7Q9P - chains C and A of the 9 polymer chains in the assembly; structure by electron microscopy, 4.50 A resolution (low resolution: residue-level contacts below are approximate; hydrogen-bond / salt-bridge calls are withheld).

== Chain C (and A) ==
Protein: Spike glycoprotein
Organism: Severe acute respiratory syndrome coronavirus 2
Notes: chain A of this document is another copy of the same molecule, construct and numbering; everything in this record applies to it too
Reference sequence: P0DTC2 (SPIKE_SARS2); aligned to UniProt positions 1-1202 over residues 1-1202 (the alignment contains insertions or deletions, so no single offset holds)
Chain sequence (1285 residues; numbered 1 to 1285; the number before each row is that of its first residue):
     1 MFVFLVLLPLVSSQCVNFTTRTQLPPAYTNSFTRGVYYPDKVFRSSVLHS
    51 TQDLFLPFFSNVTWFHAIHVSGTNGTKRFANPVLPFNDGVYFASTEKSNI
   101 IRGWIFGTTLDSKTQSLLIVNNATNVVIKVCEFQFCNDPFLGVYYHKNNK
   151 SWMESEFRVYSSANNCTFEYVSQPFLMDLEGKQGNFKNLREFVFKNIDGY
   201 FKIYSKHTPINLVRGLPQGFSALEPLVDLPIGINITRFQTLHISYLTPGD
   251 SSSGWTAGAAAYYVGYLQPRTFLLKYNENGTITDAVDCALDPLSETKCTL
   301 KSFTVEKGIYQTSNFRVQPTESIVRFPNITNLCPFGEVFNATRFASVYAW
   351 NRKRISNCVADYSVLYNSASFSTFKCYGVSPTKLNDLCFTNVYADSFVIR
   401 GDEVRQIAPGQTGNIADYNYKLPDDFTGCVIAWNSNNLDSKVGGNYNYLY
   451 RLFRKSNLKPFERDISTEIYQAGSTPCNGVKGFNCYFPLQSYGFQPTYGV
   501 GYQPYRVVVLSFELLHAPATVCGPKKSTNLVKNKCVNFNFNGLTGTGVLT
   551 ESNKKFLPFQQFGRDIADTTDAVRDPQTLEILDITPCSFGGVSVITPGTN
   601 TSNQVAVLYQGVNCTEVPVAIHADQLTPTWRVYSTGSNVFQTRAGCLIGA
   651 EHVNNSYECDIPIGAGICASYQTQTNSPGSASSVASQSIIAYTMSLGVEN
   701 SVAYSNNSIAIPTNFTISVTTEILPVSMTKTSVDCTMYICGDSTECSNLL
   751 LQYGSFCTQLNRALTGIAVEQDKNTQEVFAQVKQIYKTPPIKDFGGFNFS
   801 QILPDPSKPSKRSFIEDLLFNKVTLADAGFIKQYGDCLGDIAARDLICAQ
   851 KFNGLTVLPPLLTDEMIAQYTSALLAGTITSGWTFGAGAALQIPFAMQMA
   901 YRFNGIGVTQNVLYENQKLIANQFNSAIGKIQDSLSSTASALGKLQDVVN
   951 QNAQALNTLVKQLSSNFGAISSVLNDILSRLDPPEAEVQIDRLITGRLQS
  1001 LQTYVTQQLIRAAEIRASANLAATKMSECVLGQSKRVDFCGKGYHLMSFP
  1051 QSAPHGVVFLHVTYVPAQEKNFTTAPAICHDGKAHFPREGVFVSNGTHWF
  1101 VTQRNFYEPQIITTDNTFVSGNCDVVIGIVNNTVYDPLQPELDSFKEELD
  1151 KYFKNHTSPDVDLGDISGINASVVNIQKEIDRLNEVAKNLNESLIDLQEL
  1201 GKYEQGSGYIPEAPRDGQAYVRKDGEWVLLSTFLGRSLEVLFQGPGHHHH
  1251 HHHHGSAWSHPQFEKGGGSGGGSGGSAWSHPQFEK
Not modelled in the structure: 1-12, 67-76, 173-185, 246-260, 618-636, 674-685, 825-851, 1145-1285 (chain A: 1-12, 69-76, 174-185, 246-260, 620-636, 674-685, 825-851, 1145-1285)
Construct notes: variant Phe18 (Leu in P0DTC2), Ala80 (Asp in P0DTC2), Gly215 (Asp in P0DTC2), Ile243 (Arg246 in P0DTC2), Asn414 (Lys417 in P0DTC2), Lys481 (Glu484 in P0DTC2), Tyr498 (Asn501 in P0DTC2), Gly611 (Asp614 in P0DTC2), Val698 (Ala701 in P0DTC2); conflict Gly679 (Arg682 in P0DTC2), Ser680 (Arg683 in P0DTC2), Ser682 (Arg685 in P0DTC2), Pro983 (Lys986 in P0DTC2), Pro984 (Val987 in P0DTC2); expression tag (1203-1285)
Cystine bridges: Cys15-Cys136, Cys131-Cys166, Cys288-Cys298, Cys333-Cys358, Cys376-Cys429, Cys388-Cys522, Cys477-Cys485, Cys535-Cys587, Cys614-Cys646, Cys659-Cys668, Cys735-Cys757, Cys740-Cys746, Cys1029-Cys1040, Cys1079-Cys1123
Covalent attachments: N-acetylglucosamine (NAG) linked to Asn61, Asn279, Asn340, Asn600, Asn613, Asn654, Asn706, Asn714, Asn798, Asn1071, Asn1095, Asn1131
UniProt features mapped onto this chain:
  - glycosylation (N-linked (GlcNAc...) asparagine): Asn17 (complex), Asn61 (hybrid), Asn74 (complex), Asn122 (hybrid), Asn149 (complex), Asn165 (complex), Asn234 (high mannose), Asn331 (complex), Asn603 (hybrid)

== Interface between chain C and chain A ==
Contacting residue pairs - 123 pairs, chain C then chain A:
  Arg316(C) with Asp734(A); Asp742(A)
  Arg354(C) with Tyr200(A); Pro230(A)
  Cys376(C) with Glu985(A)
  Gly378(C) with Ile970(A); Arg980(A); Leu981(A)
  Val379(C) with Arg980(A); Leu981(A); Glu985(A)
  Ser380(C) with Arg980(A); Leu981(A); Asp982(A)
  Pro381(C) with Asp982(A)
  Thr382(C) with Asp982(A)
  Lys383(C) with Leu978(A); Ser979(A); Arg980(A)
  Leu387(C) with Ser979(A); Arg980(A)
  Asn391(C) with Tyr200(A)
  Tyr393(C) with Tyr200(A)
  Thr427(C) with Arg980(A)
  His516(C) with Val42(A)
  Phe559(C) with Lys41(A)
  Gln560(C) with Phe43(A)
  Phe562(C) with Phe43(A)
  Gly563(C) with Phe43(A)
  Arg564(C) with Phe43(A)
  Phe589(C) with Thr856(A)
  Gln610(C) with Leu858(A)
  Pro662(C) with Leu861(A)
  Ala665(C) with Thr863(A)
  Gly666(C) with Met866(A)
  Met694(C) with Met866(A)
  Leu696(C) with Ile785(A); Gln869(A)
  Gly697(C) with Lys783(A); Ile785(A)
  Val698(C) with Gln784(A); Ile785(A)
  Glu699(C) with Ile785(A); Lys787(A)
  Asn700(C) with Gln784(A); Ile785(A); Tyr786(A)
  Ser701(C) with Lys787(A)
  Val702(C) with Tyr786(A); Thr880(A); Gln892(A)
  Ala703(C) with Gln892(A)
  Tyr704(C) with Pro789(A); Asp793(A); Phe794(A); Thr880(A); Ile893(A)
  Asn706(C) with Asp793(A); Pro894(A)
  Asn707(C) with Pro894(A)
  Ser708(C) with Gln892(A); Ile893(A); Pro894(A)
  Ile709(C) with Gln892(A); Ile893(A); Tyr901(A)
  Ala710(C) with Leu891(A); Gln892(A)
  Pro712(C) with Leu891(A)
  Gln954(C) with Arg762(A)
  Thr958(C) with Ser755(A); Gln759(A)
  Gln962(C) with Gly754(A); Ser755(A); Phe756(A)
  Ser965(C) with Gln752(A); Gly754(A)
  Phe967(C) with Tyr753(A); Phe756(A)
  Gln999(C) with Gln1002(A)
  Thr1003(C) with Gln759(A); Gln1002(A)
  Thr1006(C) with Thr1006(A)
  Gln1007(C) with Leu1009(A)
  Glu1014(C) with Glu770(A); Arg1016(A)
  Arg1036(C) with Thr1024(A); Glu1028(A)
  Val1037(C) with Ser1027(A); Glu1028(A)
  Asp1038(C) with Ser1027(A); Leu1031(A)
  Lys1042(C) with Phe885(A); Gly886(A); Ala887(A)
  Gly1043(C) with Ala887(A)
  Tyr1044(C) with Trp883(A); Ala887(A)
  Glu1069(C) with Ala889(A); Leu891(A)
  Asn1071(C) with Gln892(A)
  Thr1074(C) with Pro894(A); Met897(A)
  Pro1076(C) with Met897(A); Tyr914(A)
  Phe1086(C) with Gln910(A); Asn911(A); Tyr914(A)
  Pro1087(C) with Gln910(A)
  Val1091(C) with Met897(A); Tyr901(A)
  Arg1104(C) with Trp883(A); Tyr901(A)
  Phe1118(C) with Thr909(A); Gln910(A); Asn911(A)
  Ser1120(C) with Asn911(A); Glu915(A)
  Val1125(C) with Glu915(A)
  Ile1127(C) with Gln917(A); Lys918(A)
  Leu1138(C) with Leu1138(A); Glu1141(A)
Interface residues without a listed pair, chain C (93 interface residues in all): Asn314, Leu514, Pro518, Lys555, Phe556, Gln561, Ile566, Ala567, Pro586, Ser705, Lys944, Asn966, Gly968, Ser1000, Ile1010, Phe1039, Val1065, Ala1075, Arg1088, Gly1090, Asn1105, Gly1121, Val1126, Leu1142
Interface residues without a listed pair, chain A (82 interface residues in all): Val47, Asn279, Lys773, Ile791, Phe852, Pro860, Leu862, Ile879, Thr884, Gly888, Ala890, Phe895, Val960, Leu998, Gly1032, Arg1036, Leu1142

== Summary ==
93 residues of chain C face 82 of chain A across their interface. Covalently linked N-acetylglucosamine: at
Asn61(C), Asn279(C), Asn340(C), Asn600(C), Asn613(C) and Asn654(C) and 6 more.
Both chains are Spike glycoprotein (Severe acute respiratory syndrome coronavirus 2). Entry 7Q9P (Beta-06 fab
in complex with SARS-CoV-2 beta-Spike glycoprotein) was determined by electron microscopy together with 7PS0,
7PS3, 7PS4 and 7Q9K from the same study.
